PDB entry 3T5I | X-ray diffraction, 2.10 A resolution | chains A and R

[Chain A]
Molecule: Retinal rod rhodopsin-sensitive cGMP 3', 5'-cyclic phosphodiesterase subunit delta
From: Homo sapiens
Notes: fragment: Full length PDE delta
UniProtKB: O43924 (PDE6D_HUMAN); residue numbers follow UniProt; this construct covers 1-150
Amino-acid sequence (152 residues; each row starts with the number of its first residue; numbers below 1 keep their minus sign (Gly-1 is residue -1)):
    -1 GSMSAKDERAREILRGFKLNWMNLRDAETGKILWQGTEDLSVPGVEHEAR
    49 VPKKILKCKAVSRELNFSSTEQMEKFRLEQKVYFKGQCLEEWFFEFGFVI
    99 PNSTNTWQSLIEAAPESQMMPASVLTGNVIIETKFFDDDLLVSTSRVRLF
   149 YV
Not modelled in the structure: -1 to 1
Differences from the reference sequence: expression tag (-1 to 0)
Ligand contacts: farnesyl (FAR): Met20, Leu22, Trp32, Leu38, Ala47, Ile53, Val59, Arg61, Leu63, Gln78, Trp90, Ile129, Thr131, Phe133, Ser143, Val145, Leu147, Tyr149
UniProt features mapped onto this chain:
  - region: Arg144 to Val150 (Required for association with membranes)

[Chain R]
Molecule: C-terminal Farnesylated Rheb peptide CSQQGKSS(CMT)
Notes: fragment: C-terminal Farnesylated Rheb peptide
Amino-acid sequence (9 residues; numbered 6 to 14; the number before each row is that of its first residue):
     6 CSQQGKSSC
Not modelled in the structure: 6-11
Modified residues: Cys14 (o-methylcysteine; CMT)

[Chain A / chain R interface]
Residue-residue contacts (16; chain A residue first):
  Ile53(A) with Cys14(R)
  Leu54(A) with Ser13(R); Cys14(R)
  Cys56(A) with Cys14(R)
  Val59(A) with Cys14(R)
  Val80(A) with Ser13(R)
  Leu87(A) with Ser12(R); Ser13(R)
  Glu88(A) with Ser12(R), hydrogen bond (side chain-backbone); Ser13(R), hydrogen bond
  Trp90(A) with Ser13(R)
  Glu114(A) with Ser12(R); Cys14(R)
  Met117(A) with Ser12(R); Cys14(R)
  Tyr149(A) with Ser13(R), hydrogen bond (side chain-backbone)
Interface residues without a listed pair, chain A (13 interface residues in all): Arg61, Leu123

[Summary]
13 residues of chain A and 3 residues of chain R are in contact, with 3 hydrogen bonds. Polar contacts include
Glu88(A)-Ser12(R), Glu88(A)-Ser13(R) and Tyr149(A)-Ser13(R). Chain A binds farnesyl.
Here chain A is Retinal rod rhodopsin-sensitive cGMP 3', 5'-cyclic phosphodiesterase subunit delta (Homo
sapiens) and chain R is C-terminal Farnesylated Rheb peptide CSQQGKSS(CMT). Entry 3T5I (Structure of Fully
modified farnesylated Rheb Peptide in complex with PDE6D) was determined by X-ray diffraction, deposited
together with 3T5G.
